Entry 4V1M (electron microscopy, 6.60 A resolution (low resolution: residue-level contacts below are approximate; hydrogen-bond / salt-bridge calls are withheld)); this record covers chains A and F of the 13 polymer chains in the assembly.

[Chain A]
Name: DNA-directed RNA polymerase II subunit RPB1
Source organism: Saccharomyces cerevisiae
Notes: EC 2.7.7.6
Reference sequence: P04050 (RPB1_YEAST); residue numbers follow UniProt; this construct covers 1-1733
Chain sequence (1733 residues; row label = number of the first residue in the row):
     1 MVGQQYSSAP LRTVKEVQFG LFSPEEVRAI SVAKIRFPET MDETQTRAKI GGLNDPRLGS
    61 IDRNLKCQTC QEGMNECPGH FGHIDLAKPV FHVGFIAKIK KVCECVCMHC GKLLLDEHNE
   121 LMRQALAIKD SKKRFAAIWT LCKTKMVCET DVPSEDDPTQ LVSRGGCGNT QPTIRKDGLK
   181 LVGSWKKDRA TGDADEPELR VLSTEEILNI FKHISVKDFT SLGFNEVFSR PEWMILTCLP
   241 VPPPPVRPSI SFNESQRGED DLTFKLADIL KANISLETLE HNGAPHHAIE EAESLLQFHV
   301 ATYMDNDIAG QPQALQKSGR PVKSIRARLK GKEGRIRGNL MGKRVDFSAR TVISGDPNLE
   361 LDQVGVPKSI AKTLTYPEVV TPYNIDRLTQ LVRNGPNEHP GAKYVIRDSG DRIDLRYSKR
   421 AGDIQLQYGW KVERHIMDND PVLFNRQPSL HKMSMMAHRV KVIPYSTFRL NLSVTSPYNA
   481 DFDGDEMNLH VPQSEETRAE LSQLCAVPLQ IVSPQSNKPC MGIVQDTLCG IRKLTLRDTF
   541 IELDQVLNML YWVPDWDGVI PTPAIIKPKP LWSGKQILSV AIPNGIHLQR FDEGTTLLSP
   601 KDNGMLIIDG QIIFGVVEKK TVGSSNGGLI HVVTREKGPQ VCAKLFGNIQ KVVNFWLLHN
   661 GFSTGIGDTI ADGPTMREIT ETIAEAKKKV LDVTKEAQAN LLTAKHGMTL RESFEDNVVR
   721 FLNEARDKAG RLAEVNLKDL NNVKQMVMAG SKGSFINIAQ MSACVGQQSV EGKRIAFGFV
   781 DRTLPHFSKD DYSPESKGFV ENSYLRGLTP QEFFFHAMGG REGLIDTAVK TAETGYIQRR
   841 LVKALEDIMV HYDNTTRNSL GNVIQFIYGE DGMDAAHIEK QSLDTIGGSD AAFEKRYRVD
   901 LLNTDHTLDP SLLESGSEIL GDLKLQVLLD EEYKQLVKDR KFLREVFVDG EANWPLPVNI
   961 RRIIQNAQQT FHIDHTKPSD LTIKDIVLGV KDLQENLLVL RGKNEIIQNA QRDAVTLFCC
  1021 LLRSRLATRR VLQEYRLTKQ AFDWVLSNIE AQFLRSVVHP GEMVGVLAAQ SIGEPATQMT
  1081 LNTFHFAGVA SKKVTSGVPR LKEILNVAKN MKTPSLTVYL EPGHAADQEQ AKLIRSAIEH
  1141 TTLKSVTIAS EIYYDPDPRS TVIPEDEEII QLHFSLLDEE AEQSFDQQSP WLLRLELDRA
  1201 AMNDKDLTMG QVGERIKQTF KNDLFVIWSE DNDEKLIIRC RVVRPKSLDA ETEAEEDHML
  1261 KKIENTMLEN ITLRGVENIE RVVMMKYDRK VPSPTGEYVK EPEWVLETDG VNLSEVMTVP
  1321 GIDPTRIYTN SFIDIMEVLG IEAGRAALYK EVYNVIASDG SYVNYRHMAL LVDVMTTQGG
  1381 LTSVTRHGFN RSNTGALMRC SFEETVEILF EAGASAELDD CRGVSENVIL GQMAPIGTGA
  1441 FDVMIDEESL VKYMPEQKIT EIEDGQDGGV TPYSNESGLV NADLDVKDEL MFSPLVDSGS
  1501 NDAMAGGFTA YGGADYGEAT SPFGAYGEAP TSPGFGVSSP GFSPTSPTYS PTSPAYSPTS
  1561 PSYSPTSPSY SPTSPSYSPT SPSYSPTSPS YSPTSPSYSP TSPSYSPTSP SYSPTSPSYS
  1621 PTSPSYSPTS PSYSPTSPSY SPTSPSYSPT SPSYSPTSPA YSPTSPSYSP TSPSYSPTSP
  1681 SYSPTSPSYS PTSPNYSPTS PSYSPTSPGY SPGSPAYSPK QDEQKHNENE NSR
Unresolved in the structure: 1-2, 1081-1091, 1177-1186, 1244-1253, 1456-1733
Swiss-Prot annotation at these positions:
  - region: Pro248 to Asp260 (Lid loop), Asn306 to Lys323 (Rudder loop), Pro810 to Glu822 (Bridging helix)
  - binding site (Zn(2+)): Cys67, Cys70, Cys77, His80, Cys107, Cys110, Cys148, Cys167
  - binding site (Mg(2+)): Asp481, Asp483, Asp485
  - modified residue: Thr1471 (Phosphothreonine)
  - cross-link (Glycyl lysine isopeptide (Lys-Gly)): Lys695 (interchain with G-Cter in ubiquitin), Lys1246 (interchain with G-Cter in ubiquitin), Lys1350 (interchain with G-Cter in ubiquitin)
Metal / ion sites: Zn2+ site 1: Cys67, Cys70, Cys77, His80; Zn2+ site 2: Cys107, Cys110, Cys148, Cys167; Mg2+: Asp481, Asp483, Asp485 (shared with 1 residue of chain P)

[Chain F]
Name: DNA-directed RNA polymerases I, II, and III subunit rpabc 2
Source organism: Saccharomyces cerevisiae
Reference sequence: P20435 (RPAB2_YEAST); numbering as in UniProt (aligned over 1-155)
Chain sequence (155 residues; each row starts with the number of its first residue):
     1 MSDYEEAFND GNENFEDFDV EHFSDEETYE EKPQFKDGET TDANGKTIVT GGNGPEDFQQ
    61 HEQIRRKTLK EKAIPKDQRA TTPYMTKYER ARILGTRALQ ISMNAPVFVD LEGETDPLRI
   121 AMKELAEKKI PLVIRRYLPD GSFEDWSVEE LIVDL
Unresolved in the structure: 1-71
Swiss-Prot annotation at these positions:
  - region: Leu111 to Leu132 (Leucine-zipper)
  - modified residue: Ser24 (Phosphoserine)

[Chain A / chain F interface]
Pairs across the interface (71):
  Val379(A) - Ser102(F)
  Val380(A) - Asn104(F)
  Thr381(A) - Asn104(F)
  Pro382(A) - Asn104(F)
  Tyr383(A) - Val107(F)
  Tyr383(A) - Leu111(F)
  Tyr383(A) - Thr115(F)
  Ser494(A) - Leu99(F)
  Glu495(A) - Ala98(F)
  Glu495(A) - Leu99(F)
  Glu495(A) - Asp116(F)
  Glu495(A) - Pro117(F)
  Glu496(A) - Gly95(F)
  Ala499(A) - Ala91(F)
  Ala499(A) - Gly95(F)
  Gln503(A) - Arg90(F)
  Gln503(A) - Ala91(F)
  Leu504(A) - Ala91(F)
  His851(A) - Pro139(F)
  Tyr852(A) - Thr81(F)
  Tyr852(A) - Thr86(F)
  Tyr852(A) - Glu89(F)
  Tyr852(A) - Arg136(F)
  Tyr852(A) - Tyr137(F)
  Asp853(A) - Pro139(F)
  Arg857(A) - Pro139(F)
  Asp874(A) - Lys87(F)
  Arg1001(A) - Ala80(F)
  Arg1001(A) - Thr82(F)
  Arg1001(A) - Pro83(F)
  Leu1054(A) - Tyr84(F)
  Arg1055(A) - Asp154(F)
  His1059(A) - Thr86(F)
  His1059(A) - Lys87(F)
  His1059(A) - Tyr88(F)
  His1059(A) - Leu155(F)
  Pro1060(A) - Thr86(F)
  Pro1060(A) - Tyr88(F)
  Gly1061(A) - Tyr88(F)
  Glu1062(A) - Lys87(F)
  Glu1062(A) - Tyr88(F)
  Gly1437(A) - Tyr88(F)
  Thr1438(A) - Tyr88(F)
  Thr1438(A) - Arg92(F)
  Phe1441(A) - Tyr88(F)
  Phe1441(A) - Glu89(F)
  Phe1441(A) - Arg92(F)
  Phe1441(A) - Ile134(F)
  Phe1441(A) - Arg135(F)
  Asp1442(A) - Val133(F)
  Asp1442(A) - Ile134(F)
  Asp1442(A) - Arg135(F)
  Asp1442(A) - Tyr137(F)
  Val1443(A) - Arg92(F)
  Val1443(A) - Leu132(F)
  Val1443(A) - Val133(F)
  Met1444(A) - Leu132(F)
  Met1444(A) - Val133(F)
  Met1444(A) - Arg135(F)
  Ile1445(A) - Pro131(F)
  Ile1445(A) - Leu132(F)
  Asp1446(A) - Pro131(F)
  Leu1450(A) - Phe108(F)
  Leu1450(A) - Pro131(F)
  Lys1452(A) - Glu149(F)
  Tyr1453(A) - Phe108(F)
  Tyr1453(A) - Lys128(F)
  Tyr1453(A) - Lys129(F)
  Tyr1453(A) - Ile130(F)
  Tyr1453(A) - Pro131(F)
  Tyr1453(A) - Glu149(F)
Interface residues without a listed pair, chain A (43 interface residues in all): Tyr428, Gly429, Ser502, Gly1002, Ala1051, Met1433, Gly1439, Ala1440, Ser1449
Interface residues without a listed pair, chain F (44 interface residues in all): Met85, Leu94, Thr96, Ile101, Leu118, Ile120, Asp145

[Summary]
The interface between chain A and chain F involves 43 residues on one side and 44 on the other. Cys67(A),
Cys70(A), Cys77(A) and His80(A) coordinate Zn2+ site 1. Curated annotation (UniProt) lists 8 Zn2+-binding
residues and 3 Mg2+-binding residues on chain A.
Chain A is DNA-directed RNA polymerase II subunit RPB1 and chain F is DNA-directed RNA polymerases I, II, and
III subunit rpabc 2, both from Saccharomyces cerevisiae; the structure, Architecture of the RNA polymerase
II-Mediator core transcription initiation complex, was determined by electron microscopy, deposited together
with 4V1N and 4V1O.
